PDB entry 5J9P | X-ray diffraction, 2.85 A resolution | chains A and C of the 3 polymer chains in the assembly

== Chain A ==
Name: Fab
From: Mus musculus
Notes: antibody fragment or engineered binder
Sequence (219 residues; row label = number of the first residue in the row):
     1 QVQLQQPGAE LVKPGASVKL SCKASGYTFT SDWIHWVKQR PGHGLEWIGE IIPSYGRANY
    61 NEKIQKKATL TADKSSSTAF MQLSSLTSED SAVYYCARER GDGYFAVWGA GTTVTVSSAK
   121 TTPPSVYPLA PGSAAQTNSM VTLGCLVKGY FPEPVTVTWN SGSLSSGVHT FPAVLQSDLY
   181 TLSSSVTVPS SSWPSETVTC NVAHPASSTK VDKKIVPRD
Disulfides: Cys22-Cys96, Cys145-Cys200

== Chain C ==
Name: pH-gated potassium channel KcsA
Reference sequence: P0A334 (KCSA_STRLI); residue numbers follow UniProt; this construct covers 22-117
Sequence (96 residues; numbered 22 to 117; the number before each row is that of its first residue):
    22 SALHWRAAGA ATVLLVIVLL AGSYLAVLAE RGAPGAQLIT YPRALWWSVE TATTVGYGDL
    82 YPVTLWGRLV AVVVMVAGIT SFGLVTAALA TWFVGR
Metal / ion sites: K+ site 1: Thr75, Val76; K+ site 2 near Thr75 (its only coordinating residue here); K+ site 3: Val76, Gly77; K+ site 4: Gly77, Tyr78
Swiss-Prot annotation at these positions:
  - motif: Thr75 to Asp80 (Selectivity filter)
  - mutagenesis: Glu71 (E71A: Prevents channel inactivation)

== Interface between chain A and chain C ==
Residue-residue contacts (23):
  Ser31(A) with Tyr62(C)
  Trp33(A) with Leu49(C), hydrophobic; Arg52(C); Tyr62(C), hydrogen bond
  Glu50(A) with Arg52(C), salt bridge
  Ile52(A) with Tyr45(C); Leu49(C), hydrophobic; Tyr62(C)
  Ser54(A) with Tyr45(C)
  Tyr55(A) with Leu49(C), hydrophobic
  Arg57(A) with Leu49(C), hydrogen bond (side chain-backbone)
  Asn59(A) with Arg52(C); Gly53(C)
  Glu62(A) with Gly53(C); Pro55(C)
  Glu99(A) with Arg52(C), salt bridge
  Arg100(A) with Tyr62(C)
  Gly101(A) with Arg52(C); Thr61(C); Tyr62(C), hydrogen bond (backbone-backbone); Pro63(C)
  Asp102(A) with Thr61(C)
  Gly103(A) with Thr61(C)
Interface residues without a listed pair, chain A (16 interface residues in all): Thr30, His35
Interface residues without a listed pair, chain C (9 interface residues in all): Val48

== In short ==
The interface between chain A and chain C involves 16 residues on one side and 9 on the other, with 3 hydrogen
bonds and 2 salt bridges. Polar contacts include Glu50(A)-Arg52(C), Glu99(A)-Arg52(C) and Trp33(A)-Tyr62(C).
Curated annotation (UniProt) lists one mutagenesis site on chain C.
Here chain A is Fab (Mus musculus) and chain C is pH-gated potassium channel KcsA. Entry 5J9P (KcsA in vitro)
was determined by X-ray diffraction.
